PDB entry 6OY5 | X-ray diffraction, 3.10 A resolution | chains C and G of the 9 polymer chains in the assembly

# Chain C
Protein: DNA-directed RNA polymerase subunit beta
Organism: Thermus thermophilus
Notes: EC 2.7.7.6
UniProt: Q8RQE9 (RPOB_THET8); residues 1-1119 here = UniProt positions 1-1119
Sequence (1119 residues; numbered 1 to 1119; the number before each row is that of its first residue):
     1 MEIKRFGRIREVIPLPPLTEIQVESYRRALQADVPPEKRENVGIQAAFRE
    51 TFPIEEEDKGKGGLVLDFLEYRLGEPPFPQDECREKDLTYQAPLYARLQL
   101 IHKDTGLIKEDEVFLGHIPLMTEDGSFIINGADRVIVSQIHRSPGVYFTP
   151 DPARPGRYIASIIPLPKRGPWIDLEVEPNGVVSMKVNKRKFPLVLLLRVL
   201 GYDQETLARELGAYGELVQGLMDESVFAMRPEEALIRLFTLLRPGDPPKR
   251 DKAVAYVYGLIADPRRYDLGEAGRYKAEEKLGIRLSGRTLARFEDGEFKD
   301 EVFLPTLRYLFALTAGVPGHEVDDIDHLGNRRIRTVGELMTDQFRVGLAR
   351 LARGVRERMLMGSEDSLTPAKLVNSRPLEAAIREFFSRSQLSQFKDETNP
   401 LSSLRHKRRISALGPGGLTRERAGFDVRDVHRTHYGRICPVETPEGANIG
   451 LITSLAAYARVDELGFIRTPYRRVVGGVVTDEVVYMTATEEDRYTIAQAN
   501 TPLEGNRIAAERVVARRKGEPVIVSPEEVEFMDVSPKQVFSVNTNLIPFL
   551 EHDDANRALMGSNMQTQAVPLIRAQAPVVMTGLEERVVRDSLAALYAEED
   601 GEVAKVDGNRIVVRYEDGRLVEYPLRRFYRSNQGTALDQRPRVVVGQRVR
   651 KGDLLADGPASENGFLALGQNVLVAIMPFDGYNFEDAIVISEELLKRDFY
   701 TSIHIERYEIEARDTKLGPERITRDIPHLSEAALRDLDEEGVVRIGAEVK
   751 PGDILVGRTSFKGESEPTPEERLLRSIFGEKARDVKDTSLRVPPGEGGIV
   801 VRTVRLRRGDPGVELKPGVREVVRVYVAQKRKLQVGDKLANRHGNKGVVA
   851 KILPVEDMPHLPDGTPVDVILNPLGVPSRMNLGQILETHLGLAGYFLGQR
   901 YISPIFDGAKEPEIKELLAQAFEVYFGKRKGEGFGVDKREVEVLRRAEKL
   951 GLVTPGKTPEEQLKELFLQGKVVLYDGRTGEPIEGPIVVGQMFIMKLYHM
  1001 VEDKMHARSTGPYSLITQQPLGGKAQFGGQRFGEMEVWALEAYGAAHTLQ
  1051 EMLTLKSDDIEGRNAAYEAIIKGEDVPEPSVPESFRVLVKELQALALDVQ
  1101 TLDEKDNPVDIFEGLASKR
Not modelled in the structure: 57-63, 1119

# Chain G
Molecule: 22-nt DNA strand
Sequence (22 nucleotides; each row starts with the number of its first residue):
     2 CCCGCATCAGAGCCCAAAATAC
Not modelled in the structure: 2, 22-23

# Interface between chain C and chain G
Residue-residue contacts (12; chain C residue first):
  Arg-134(C) / DT21(G)  salt bridge to the phosphate
  Arg-388(C) / DT21(G)  phosphate contact
  Phe-394(C) / DA20(G)  sugar contact
  Arg-630(C) / DA20(G)  hydrogen bond to the base
  Asn-632(C) / DA20(G)  base contact
  Gly-1023(C) / DA18(G)  phosphate contact
  Lys-1024(C) / DA18(G)  hydrogen bond to the phosphate
  Gln-1030(C) / DA17(G)  sugar contact
  Arg-1031(C) / DC16(G)  salt bridge to the phosphate
  Arg-1031(C) / DA17(G)  hydrogen bond to the phosphate
  Gly-1033(C) / DC16(G)  phosphate contact
  Met-1035(C) / DC15(G)  sugar contact
Also at the interface, not in a pair above, chain C (15 interface residues in all): Glu-421, Glu-706, Tyr-998, Gly-1029
Also at the interface, not in a pair above, chain G (7 interface residues in all): DG13

# In short
15 residues of chain C face 7 of chain G across their interface, with 3 hydrogen bonds and 2 salt bridges.
Among the polar pairs are Arg-630(C)/DA20(G), Lys-1024(C)/DA18(G) and Arg-1031(C)/DA17(G).
Here chain C is DNA-directed RNA polymerase subunit beta (Thermus thermophilus) and chain G is a 22-nt DNA
strand. Entry 6OY5 (X-ray crystal structure of a bacterial reiterative transcription complex of pyrG promoter
at 3 min) was determined by X-ray diffraction together with 6OVR, 6OVY, 6OW3, 6OY6, 6OY7, 6P70 and 6P71 from
the same study.
